PDB entry 8ATO | electron microscopy, 3.00 A resolution | chains C and D of the 4 polymer chains in the assembly

[Chain C (and D)]
Protein: Diablo IAP-binding mitochondrial protein
Source organism: Homo sapiens
Notes: chain D of this document is another copy of the same molecule, construct and numbering; everything in this record applies to it too
Reference sequence: Q9NR28 (DBLOH_HUMAN); residues -11 to 172 here correspond to UniProt positions 56-239 (UniProt number = residue number + 67)
Chain sequence (184 residues; each row starts with the number of its first residue; numbers below 1 keep their minus sign (Ala-11 is residue -11)):
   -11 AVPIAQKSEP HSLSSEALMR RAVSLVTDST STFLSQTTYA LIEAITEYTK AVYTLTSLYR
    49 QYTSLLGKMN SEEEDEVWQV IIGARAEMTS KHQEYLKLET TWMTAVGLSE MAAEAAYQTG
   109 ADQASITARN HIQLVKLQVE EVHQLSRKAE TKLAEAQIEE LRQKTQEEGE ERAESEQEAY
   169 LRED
Not modelled in the structure: -11 to 0, 151-172
UniProt features mapped onto this chain:
  - motif: Ala-11 to Ala-7 (IAP-binding)

[How chain C and chain D interact]
Pairs across the interface (14):
  Ser3(C) with Leu122(D)
  Leu6(C) with Leu122(D), hydrophobic
  Arg9(C) with Asn118(D)
  Ser17(C) with Gln111(D), hydrogen bond
  Lys85(C) with Arg9(D), hydrogen bond (side chain-backbone); Ala10(D); Leu13(D)
  Thr88(C) with Leu13(D)
  Thr89(C) with Leu13(D)
  Thr92(C) with Leu13(D)
  Leu96(C) with Thr20(D)
  Met99(C) with Thr20(D); Ser23(D); Gln24(D)
Also at the interface, not in a pair above, chain C (12 interface residues in all): Met7, Val14
Also at the interface, not in a pair above, chain D (12 interface residues in all): Asp16, Ser17, Thr115

[In short]
Chain C and chain D each contribute 12 residues to their interface; the contacts include 2 hydrogen bonds.
Among the polar pairs are Ser17(C)-Gln111(D) and Lys85(C)-Arg9(D).
Chain C and chain D are both Diablo IAP-binding mitochondrial protein (Homo sapiens); the structure, Structure
of the giant inhibitor of apoptosis, BIRC6 bound to the regulator SMAC, was determined by electron microscopy,
deposited together with 8ATM.
